PDB entry 7AF8 | electron microscopy, 2.75 A resolution | chains 1 and I of the 9 polymer chains in the assembly

# Chain 1
Molecule: 16SrRNA (head domain of the 30S ribosome
Source organism: Escherichia coli
Sequence (1541 nucleotides; each row starts with the number of its first residue):
     1 AAAUUGAAGAGUUUGAUCAUGGCUCAGAUUGAACGCUGGCGGCAGGCCUA
    51 ACACAUGCAAGUCGAACGGUAACAGGAAGAAGCUUGCUUCUUUGCUGACG
   101 AGUGGCGGACGGGUGAGUAAUGUCUGGGAAACUGCCUGAUGGAGGGGGAU
   151 AACUACUGGAAACGGUAGCUAAUACCGCAUAACGUCGCAAGACCAAAGAG
   201 GGGGACCUUCGGGCCUCUUGCCAUCGGAUGUGCCCAGAUGGGAUUAGCUA
   251 GUAGGUGGGGUAACGGCUCACCUAGGCGACGAUCCCUAGCUGGUCUGAGA
   301 GGAUGACCAGCCACACUGGAACUGAGACACGGUCCAGACUCCUACGGGAG
   351 GCAGCAGUGGGGAAUAUUGCACAAUGGGCGCAAGCCUGAUGCAGCCAUGC
   401 CGCGUGUAUGAAGAAGGCCUUCGGGUUGUAAAGUACUUUCAGCGGGGAGG
   451 AAGGGAGUAAAGUUAAUACCUUUGCUCAUUGACGUUACCCGCAGAAGAAG
   501 CACCGGCUAACUCCGUGCCAGCAGCCXCGGUAAUACGGAGGGUGCAAGCG
   551 UUAAUCGGAAUUACUGGGCGUAAAGCGCACGCAGGCGGUUUGUUAAGUCA
   601 GAUGUGAAAUCCCCGGGCUCAACCUGGGAACUGCAUCUGAUACUGGCAAG
   651 CUUGAGUCUCGUAGAGGGGGGUAGAAUUCCAGGUGUAGCGGUGAAAUGCG
   701 UAGAGAUCUGGAGGAAUACCGGUGGCGAAGGCGGCCCCCUGGACGAAGAC
   751 UGACGCUCAGGUGCGAAAGCGUGGGGAGCAAACAGGAUUAGAUACCCUGG
   801 UAGUCCACGCCGUAAACGAUGUCGACUUGGAGGUUGUGCCCUUGAGGCGU
   851 GGCUUCCGGAGCUAACGCGUUAAGUCGACCGCCUGGGGAGUACGGCCGCA
   901 AGGUUAAAACUCAAAUGAAUUGACGGGGGCCCGCACAAGCGGUGGAGCAU
   951 GUGGUUUAAUUCGAUGXAACGCGAAGAACCUUACCUGGUCUUGACAUCCA
  1001 CGGAAGUUUUCAGAGAUGAGAAUGUGCCUUCGGGAACCGUGAGACAGGUG
  1051 CUGCAUGGCUGUCGUCAGCUCGUGUUGUGAAAUGUUGGGUUAAGUCCCGC
  1101 AACGAGCGCAACCCUUAUCCUUUGUUGCCAGCGGUCCGGCCGGGAACUCA
  1151 AAGGAGACUGCCAGUGAUAAACUGGAGGAAGGUGGGGAUGACGUCAAGUC
  1201 AUCAUGGCCCUUACGACCAGGGCUACACACGUGCUACAAUGGCGCAUACA
  1251 AAGAGAAGCGACCUCGCGAGAGCAAGCGGACCUCAUAAAGUGCGUCGUAG
  1301 UCCGGAUUGGAGUCUGCAACUCGACUCCAUGAAGUCGGAAUCGCUAGUAA
  1351 UCGUGGAUCAGAAUGCCACGGUGAAUACGUUCCCGGCCUUGUACACACCG
  1401 CCCGUXACACCAUGGGAGUGGGUUGCAAAAGAAGUAGGUAGCUUAACCUU
  1451 CGGGAGGGCGCUUACCACUUUGUGAUUCAUGACUGGGGUGAAGUCGUAAC
  1501 AAGGUAACCGUAGGGGAACCUGCGGUUGGAUCACCUCCUUA
Unresolved in the structure: 1-930, 1387-1541
Modified residues: PSU (pseudouridine-5'-monophosphate) at position 516, G7M (N7-methyl-guanosine-5'-monophosphate) at position 527, 2MG (2N-methylguanosine-5'-monophosphate) at position 966, 5MC (5-methylcytidine-5'-monophosphate) at position 967, 2MG (2N-methylguanosine-5'-monophosphate) at position 1207, 4OC (4n,o2'-methylcytidine-5'-monophosphate) at position 1401, 5MC (5-methylcytidine-5'-monophosphate) at position 1406, UR3 (3-methyluridine-5'-monophoshate) at position 1497, 2MG (2N-methylguanosine-5'-monophosphate) at position 1515, MA6 (6N-dimethyladenosine-5'-monophoshate) at position 1517, MA6 (6N-dimethyladenosine-5'-monophoshate) at position 1518
Metal / ion sites: Mg2+ site 1 near C934 (its only coordinating residue here); Mg2+ site 2: G944, G945; Mg2+ site 3 near G945 (its only coordinating residue here); Mg2+ site 4 near U955 (its only coordinating residue here); Mg2+ site 5 near C972 (its only coordinating residue here); Mg2+ site 6 near C980 (its only coordinating residue here); Mg2+ site 7: G993, G1041; Mg2+ site 8 near G1050 (its only coordinating residue here); Mg2+ site 9: C1054, A1197; Mg2+ site 10 near C1066 (its only coordinating residue here); Mg2+ site 11: G1068, G1094; Mg2+ site 12 near C1069 (its only coordinating residue here); 14 more Mg2+ sites not listed

# Chain I
Protein: 30S ribosomal protein S9
Source organism: Escherichia coli
UniProtKB: C3SRY2 (C3SRY2_ECOLX); residues 1-130 here = UniProt positions 1-130
Chain sequence (130 residues; each row starts with the number of its first residue):
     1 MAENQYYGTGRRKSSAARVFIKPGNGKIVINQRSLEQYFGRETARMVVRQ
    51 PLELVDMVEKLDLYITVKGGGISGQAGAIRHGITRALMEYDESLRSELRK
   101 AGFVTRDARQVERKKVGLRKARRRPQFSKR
Unresolved in the structure: 1-3

# How chain 1 and chain I interact
Pairs across the interface - 116 pairs, chain 1 then chain I:
  G942(1) with Gln126(I), hydrogen bond to the base
  U943(1) with Gln126(I), hydrogen bond to the sugar
  5MC_967(1) with Phe127(I), phosphate contact
  A968(1) with Phe127(I), phosphate contact
  U1116(1) with Gln110(I), sugar contact
  A1117(1) with Arg106(I), hydrogen bond to the phosphate; Ala108(I), sugar contact; Gln110(I), sugar contact
  U1118(1) with Arg11(I), salt bridge to the phosphate; Arg85(I), hydrogen bond to the phosphate; Arg106(I), salt bridge to the phosphate
  C1119(1) with Thr9(I), phosphate contact; Arg11(I), salt bridge to the phosphate; Arg85(I), salt bridge to the phosphate
  C1128(1) with Lys68(I), sugar contact
  C1129(1) with Arg18(I), sugar contact
  A1130(1) with Gln5(I), hydrogen bond to the sugar; Arg18(I), salt bridge to the phosphate; Phe20(I), sugar contact; Tyr64(I), hydrogen bond to the phosphate
  A1146(1) with Arg18(I), base contact
  C1147(1) with Tyr7(I), hydrogen bond to the sugar; Arg18(I), hydrogen bond to the sugar
  U1148(1) with Tyr7(I), sugar contact; Thr9(I), phosphate contact; Ala16(I), phosphate contact; Arg18(I), sugar contact; Lys68(I), base contact
  C1149(1) with Arg11(I), salt bridge to the phosphate; Ala16(I), phosphate contact
  G1178(1) with Arg95(I), salt bridge to the phosphate; Arg99(I), salt bridge to the phosphate
  A1179(1) with Arg95(I), salt bridge to the phosphate; Arg99(I), salt bridge to the phosphate; Val104(I), sugar contact; Thr105(I), hydrogen bond to the sugar; Arg106(I), hydrogen bond to the sugar
  A1180(1) with Arg99(I), salt bridge to the phosphate; Thr105(I), phosphate contact
  G1184(1) with Ala108(I), base contact
  G1186(1) with Glu112(I), sugar contact; Lys115(I), phosphate contact; Arg122(I), salt bridge to the phosphate
  G1187(1) with Arg113(I), sugar contact; Lys115(I), phosphate contact
  G1231(1) with Ser128(I), phosphate contact
  U1232(1) with Gln126(I), hydrogen bond to the phosphate; Ser128(I), phosphate contact
  G1233(1) with Arg119(I), salt bridge to the phosphate; Pro125(I), phosphate contact; Gln126(I), hydrogen bond to the phosphate
  C1234(1) with Arg119(I), salt bridge to the phosphate
  A1248(1) with Arg33(I), hydrogen bond to the sugar
  C1249(1) with Tyr38(I), sugar contact; Gly70(I), hydrogen bond to the sugar; Gly71(I), sugar contact; Gln75(I), hydrogen bond to the phosphate
  A1250(1) with Ser14(I), sugar contact; Lys68(I), phosphate contact; Gly69(I), hydrogen bond to the phosphate; Gly70(I), hydrogen bond to the sugar; Gln75(I), phosphate contact
  A1251(1) with Gly69(I), phosphate contact
  G1290(1) with Ile72(I), sugar contact
  U1291(1) with Gly40(I), sugar contact
  U1341(1) with Lys129(I), phosphate contact
  C1342(1) with Gln126(I), sugar contact; Phe127(I), sugar contact; Lys129(I), salt bridge to the phosphate
  G1343(1) with Arg123(I), sugar contact; Arg124(I), hydrogen bond to the sugar
  C1344(1) with Arg122(I), sugar contact; Arg124(I), salt bridge to the phosphate
  U1345(1) with Arg122(I), salt bridge to the phosphate
  A1346(1) with Arg109(I), hydrogen bond to the base; Arg122(I), salt bridge to the phosphate
  G1347(1) with Arg12(I), hydrogen bond to the base; Lys13(I), base contact; Arg109(I), phosphate contact; Gln110(I), sugar contact; Val111(I), sugar contact
  U1348(1) with Val111(I), phosphate contact; Glu112(I), hydrogen bond to the phosphate; Arg122(I), sugar contact
  A1349(1) with Lys120(I), salt bridge to the phosphate; Ala121(I), phosphate contact; Arg122(I), hydrogen bond to the phosphate; Arg123(I), hydrogen bond to the phosphate
  A1350(1) with Lys120(I), salt bridge to the phosphate; Arg123(I), salt bridge to the phosphate
  U1351(1) with Lys120(I), base contact
  C1367(1) with Lys114(I), salt bridge to the phosphate; Val116(I), phosphate contact; Gly117(I), hydrogen bond to the phosphate; Leu118(I), phosphate contact
  A1368(1) with Arg113(I), salt bridge to the phosphate; Lys114(I), salt bridge to the phosphate; Lys115(I), phosphate contact; Val116(I), phosphate contact
  C1369(1) with Arg113(I), phosphate contact; Lys114(I), hydrogen bond to the phosphate
  G1370(1) with Ser14(I), hydrogen bond to the phosphate
  G1371(1) with Lys13(I), phosphate contact; Ser14(I), hydrogen bond to the phosphate; Gly70(I), phosphate contact; Gly71(I), phosphate contact; Val111(I), phosphate contact
  U1372(1) with Lys13(I), salt bridge to the phosphate; Arg41(I), phosphate contact; Gly71(I), phosphate contact; Ile72(I), hydrogen bond to the phosphate; Ser73(I), hydrogen bond to the phosphate; Gly74(I), hydrogen bond to the phosphate
  G1373(1) with Lys13(I), hydrogen bond to the base; Arg41(I), salt bridge to the phosphate; Ser73(I), hydrogen bond to the phosphate
Interface residues without a listed pair, chain 1 (52 interface residues in all): 2MG_966, G1131, C1366
Interface residues without a listed pair, chain I (53 interface residues in all): Thr66, Arg130

# Overview
The interface between chain 1 and chain I involves 52 residues on one side and 53 on the other, with 32
hydrogen bonds and 26 salt bridges. Among the polar pairs are G942(1)-Gln126(I), A1346(1)-Arg109(I) and
G1347(1)-Arg12(I). G944(1) and G945(1) form the Mg2+ site 2.
Chain 1 is 16SrRNA (head domain of the 30S ribosome and chain I is 30S ribosomal protein S9, both from
Escherichia coli; the structure, Bacterial 30S ribosomal subunit assembly complex state E (head domain), was
determined by electron microscopy together with 7AF3, 7AF5, 7AFA, 7AFD, 7AFH, 7AFI and 17 further entries from
the same study.
